Entry 4MOY (X-ray diffraction, 2.20 A resolution); this record covers chains A and B.

== Chain A ==
Protein: Serine/threonine-protein phosphatase PP1-alpha catalytic subunit
Organism: Homo sapiens
Notes: EC 3.1.3.16; fragment: PP1 alpha catalytic subunit
UniProt: P62136 (PP1A_HUMAN); residue numbers follow UniProt; this construct covers 7-300
Sequence (299 residues; numbered 2 to 300; the number before each row is that of its first residue):
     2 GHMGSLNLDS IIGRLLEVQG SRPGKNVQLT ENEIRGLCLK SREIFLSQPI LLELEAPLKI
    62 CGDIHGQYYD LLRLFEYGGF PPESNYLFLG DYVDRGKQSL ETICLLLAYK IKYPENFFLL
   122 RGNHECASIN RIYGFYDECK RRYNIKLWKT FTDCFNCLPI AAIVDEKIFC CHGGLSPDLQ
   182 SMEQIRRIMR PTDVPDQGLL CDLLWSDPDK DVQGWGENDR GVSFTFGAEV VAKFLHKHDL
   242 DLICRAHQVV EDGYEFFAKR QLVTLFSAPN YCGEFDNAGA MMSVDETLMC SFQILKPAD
Not modelled in the structure: 2-6
Construct notes: expression tag (2-6)
Swiss-Prot annotation at these positions:
  - active site: His125 (Proton donor)
  - binding site (Mn(2+)): Asp64, His66, Asp92, Asn124, His173, His248
  - modified residue: Ser22 (Phosphoserine)
  - mutagenesis: Pro50 (P50R: Promotes SMP complex formation), Ala57 (A57P: No effect on SMP complex formation), Glu184 (E184A: Promotes SMP complex formation), Arg188 (R188A: Abolishes SMP complex formation)
Metal / ion sites: Mn2+ site 1: Asp64, His66, Asp92 (together with phosphate ion); Mn2+ site 2: Asp92, Asn124, His173, His248 (together with phosphate ion)
What the authors report for this chain:
  - conformationally variable residues (loop rearrangement, side-chain flip): Gly21 to Gly25, Arg74, Tyr78

== Chain B ==
Protein: Serine/threonine-protein phosphatase 1 regulatory subunit 10
Organism: Rattus norvegicus
Notes: fragment: PP1 Nuclear Targeting Subunit
UniProt: O55000 (PP1RA_RAT); numbering as in UniProt (aligned over 393-433)
Sequence (44 residues; row label = number of the first residue in the row):
   390 GAMGRKRKTV TWPEEGKLRE YFYFELDETE RVNVNKIKDF GEAA
Not modelled in the structure: 425-433
Construct notes: expression tag (390-392)
Swiss-Prot annotation at these positions:
  - region: Gly393 to Arg408 (Necessary for interaction with PPP1CC)
  - motif: Arg394 to Val423 (PP1-binding motif)
  - modified residue: Thr398 (Phosphothreonine)
  - mutagenesis: Arg396 (R396A: Does not abolish interaction with PPP1CA and does not reduce PPP1CA inhibition), Lys397 (K397A: Does not abolish interaction with PPP1CA and reduces a little PPP1CA inhibition), Val399 (V399A: Reduces interaction with PPP1CA and reduces strongly PPP1CA inhibition), Trp401 (W401A: Abolishes interaction with PPP1CA and PPP1CA inhibition)
What the authors report for this chain:
  - conformationally variable residues (order/disorder transition): Arg396 to Asn424
  - contacts within the chain: Pro402-Leu407 (hydrophobic contact), Trp401-Leu407, Phe413-Arg420 (cation-pi contact), Phe413-Leu415 (hydrophobic contact)

== How chain A and chain B interact ==
Contacting residue pairs (73):
  Gln68(A) with Arg420(B)
  Tyr70(A) with Glu419(B)
  Asp71(A) with Arg420(B), salt bridge
  Arg74(A) with Phe411(B); Phe413(B); Glu419(B), salt bridge; Arg420(B)
  Tyr78(A) with Glu409(B), hydrogen bond; Phe411(B), hydrophobic
  Arg96(A) with Val421(B); Asn422(B); Val423(B), hydrogen bond (backbone-backbone)
  Gly97(A) with Val421(B); Val423(B)
  Lys98(A) with Thr418(B); Glu419(B); Val421(B)
  Ile133(A) with Asn424(B)
  Tyr134(A) with Asn424(B), hydrogen bond (backbone-side chain)
  Gly135(A) with Val423(B); Asn424(B)
  Asp166(A) with Lys397(B), salt bridge
  Lys168(A) with Arg396(B); Lys397(B), hydrogen bond (side chain-backbone)
  Ile169(A) with Val399(B), hydrophobic
  Asp240(A) with Arg396(B), salt bridge
  Asp242(A) with Thr398(B); Val399(B), hydrogen bond (side chain-backbone)
  Tyr255(A) with Leu407(B); Arg408(B), hydrogen bond
  Phe257(A) with Trp401(B), hydrophobic
  Arg261(A) with Trp401(B); Glu404(B), salt bridge
  Pro270(A) with Arg420(B), hydrogen bond (backbone-side chain)
  Asn271(A) with Phe413(B); Leu415(B); Arg420(B)
  Cys273(A) with Val421(B); Asn422(B)
  Gly274(A) with Arg420(B)
  Glu275(A) with Asn422(B)
  Glu287(A) with Lys397(B), hydrogen bond (backbone-side chain)
  Thr288(A) with Lys397(B); Thr398(B)
  Leu289(A) with Lys397(B); Thr398(B); Val399(B); Thr400(B), hydrogen bond (backbone-backbone)
  Met290(A) with Thr400(B); Pro402(B), hydrophobic
  Cys291(A) with Thr400(B), hydrogen bond (backbone-backbone); Trp401(B); Pro402(B)
  Ser292(A) with Leu407(B)
  Phe293(A) with Trp401(B), hydrophobic; Leu407(B), hydrogen bond (backbone-backbone); Arg408(B); Glu409(B), hydrogen bond (backbone-backbone)
  Gln294(A) with Glu409(B); Phe411(B)
  Ile295(A) with Arg408(B); Glu409(B), hydrogen bond (backbone-backbone); Tyr410(B); Phe411(B), hydrogen bond (backbone-backbone)
  Leu296(A) with Phe411(B), hydrophobic; Phe413(B), hydrophobic
  Lys297(A) with Tyr410(B); Phe411(B), hydrogen bond (backbone-backbone); Tyr412(B); Phe413(B), hydrogen bond (backbone-backbone)
  Pro298(A) with Tyr412(B); Phe413(B)
  Ala299(A) with Phe413(B), hydrogen bond (backbone-backbone)
Also at the interface, not in a pair above, chain A (42 interface residues in all): Ala57, Leu75, Leu243, Met282, Met283
Also at the interface, not in a pair above, chain B (24 interface residues in all): Lys406
The authors on this interface:
  - residue pairs: Asp71(A)-Arg420(B) (salt bridge), Arg74(A)-Phe413(B) (cation-pi contact), Arg74(A)-Glu419(B) (salt bridge), Tyr255(A)-Leu407(B) (hydrophobic contact), Tyr255(A)-Arg408(B) (hydrogen bond), Phe257(A)-Leu407(B) (hydrophobic contact), Arg261(A)-Glu404(B) (salt bridge), Pro270(A)-Phe413(B) (hydrophobic contact), Phe293(A)-Leu407(B) (hydrophobic contact), Leu296(A)-Phe413(B) (hydrophobic contact), Pro298(A)-Phe413(B) (hydrophobic contact)
  - interface residues, chain A: Arg74(A), Leu75(A), Tyr78(A), Ile169(A), Leu243(A), Phe257(A), Arg261(A), Met282(A), Met283(A), Leu289(A), Cys291(A), Phe293(A), Ile295(A), Leu296(A), Lys297(A)
  - interface residues, chain B: Lys397(B), Val399(B), Trp401(B), Leu407(B), Glu409(B), Tyr410(B), Phe411(B), Phe413(B)
  - hot spots on chain B (mutagenesis) - V399A/W401A: abolished binding to Serine/threonine-protein phosphatase PP1-alpha catalytic subunit (chain A)
  - hot spots on chain B (mutagenesis) - Y410A/F411A: decreased binding to Serine/threonine-protein phosphatase PP1-alpha catalytic subunit (chain A)

== Overview ==
The interface between chain A and chain B involves 42 residues on one side and 24 on the other; the contacts
include 17 hydrogen bonds and 5 salt bridges. Polar pairs include Asp71(A)-Arg420(B), Arg74(A)-Glu419(B) and
Asp166(A)-Lys397(B). The authors report salt bridges between Asp71(A) and Arg420(B), Arg74(A) and Glu419(B)
and Arg261(A) and Glu404(B); a cation-pi contact between Arg74(A) and Phe413(B); hydrophobic contacts between
Tyr255(A) and Leu407(B), Phe257(A) and Leu407(B) and Pro270(A) and Phe413(B) among others. The paper reports
that V399A/W401A of chain B abolish binding to Serine/threonine-protein phosphatase PP1-alpha catalytic
subunit (chain A); interface residues Arg74(A), Leu75(A) and Lys397(B) among others.
Here chain A is Serine/threonine-protein phosphatase PP1-alpha catalytic subunit (Homo sapiens) and chain B is
Serine/threonine-protein phosphatase 1 regulatory subunit 10 (Rattus norvegicus). Entry 4MOY (Structure of a
second nuclear PP1 Holoenzyme, crystal form 1) was determined by X-ray diffraction, deposited together with
4MOV and 4MP0.
